4PZ8 - chains A and B; structure by X-ray diffraction, 3.10 A resolution.

== Chain A ==
Protein: mRNA-capping enzyme subunit alpha
Source organism: Schizosaccharomyces pombe
Notes: EC 2.7.7.50
UniProtKB: P40997 (MCE1_SCHPO); residue numbers follow UniProt; this construct covers 1-402
Sequence (403 residues; each row starts with the number of its first residue; numbering starts at 0):
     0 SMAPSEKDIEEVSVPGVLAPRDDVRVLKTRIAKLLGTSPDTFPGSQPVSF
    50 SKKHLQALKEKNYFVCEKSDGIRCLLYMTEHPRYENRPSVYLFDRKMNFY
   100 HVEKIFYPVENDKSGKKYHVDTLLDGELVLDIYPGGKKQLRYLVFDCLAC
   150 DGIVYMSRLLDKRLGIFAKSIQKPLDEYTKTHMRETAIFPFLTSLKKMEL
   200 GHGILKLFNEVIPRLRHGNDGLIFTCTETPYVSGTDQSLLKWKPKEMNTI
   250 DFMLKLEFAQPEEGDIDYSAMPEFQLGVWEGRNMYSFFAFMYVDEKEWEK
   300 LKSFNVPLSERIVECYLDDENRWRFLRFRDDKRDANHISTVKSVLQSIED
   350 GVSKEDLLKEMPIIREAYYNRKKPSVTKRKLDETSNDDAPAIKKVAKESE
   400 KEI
Not modelled in the structure: 0-1, 6-9, 374-402
Sequence notes: expression tag (0)
Modified / non-standard residues: Lys67 (lysine guanosine-5'-monophosphate; GPL)
From the paper describing this entry:
  - mutagenesis - G164T, H201N: unchanged binding to Transcription elongation factor spt5 (chain B)
  - mutagenesis - G276R: unchanged catalytic activity
  - mutagenesis - R157E/H201N, G164A/G276R, G164T/G276R, G164T/H201N, H201N/G276R, H201N/R364A/Y368F: abolished growth
  - mutagenesis - R157A/G276R, R157E/G276R, G164A, G164T, H201N: decreased growth
  - mutagenesis - G276R (Kd 0.28 uM): unchanged binding to Pol2 CTD-Ser5-PO4
  - mutagenesis - R157A, R157E, G276R, R364A: decreased growth in response to 37 degC

== Chain B ==
Protein: Transcription elongation factor spt5
Notes: fragment: Spt5 C-terminal domain peptide
Sequence (18 residues; each row starts with the number of its first residue):
     1 TPAWNSGSRTPAWNSGSK
Not modelled in the structure: 1-2, 7-18

== Chain A / chain B interface ==
Residue-residue contacts (13; chain A residue first):
  Met252(A) - Trp4(B)
  Lys254(A) - Ala3(B)
  Lys254(A) - Trp4(B)
  Gln274(A) - Trp4(B)
  Leu275(A) - Trp4(B)
  Gly276(A) - Trp4(B)
  Met283(A) - Asn5(B)
  Tyr284(A) - Trp4(B)
  Tyr284(A) - Asn5(B)  hydrogen bond (backbone-backbone)
  Ser285(A) - Asn5(B)
  Phe286(A) - Trp4(B)
  Phe286(A) - Asn5(B)  hydrogen bond (backbone-backbone)
  Phe286(A) - Ser6(B)
Also at the interface, not in a pair above, chain A (10 interface residues in all): Glu279
From the paper, about this interface:
  - specific contacts: Met252(A)-Trp4(B) (hydrophobic contact), Gly276(A)-Trp4(B) (hydrophobic contact), Met283(A)-Asn5(B) (hydrophobic contact), Tyr284(A)-Trp4(B) (hydrophobic contact), Tyr284(A)-Asn5(B) (backbone contact), Ser285(A)-Ser6(B) (hydrophobic contact), Phe286(A)-Trp4(B) (hydrophobic contact), Phe286(A)-Asn5(B) (backbone contact), Phe286(A)-Ser6(B) (hydrophobic contact)

== Summary ==
10 residues of chain A face 4 of chain B across their interface; the contacts include 2 hydrogen bonds.
Backbone hydrogen bonds pair Tyr284(A)-Asn5(B) and Phe286(A)-Asn5(B). The authors report hydrophobic contacts
between Met252(A) and Trp4(B), Gly276(A) and Trp4(B) and Met283(A) and Asn5(B) among others; backbone contacts
between Tyr284(A) and Asn5(B) and Phe286(A) and Asn5(B). The paper reports that R157E/H201N, G164A/G276R and
G164T/G276R of chain A, among others, abolish growth; R157A/G276R, R157E/G276R and G164A of chain A, among
others, reduce growth; 15 substitutions were tested in all.
Here chain A is mRNA-capping enzyme subunit alpha (Schizosaccharomyces pombe) and chain B is Transcription
elongation factor spt5. Entry 4PZ8 (PCE1 guanylyltransferase bound to SPT5 CTD) was determined by X-ray
diffraction (same publication as 4PZ6 and 4PZ7).
